Entry 1E79 (X-ray diffraction, 2.40 A resolution); this record covers chains H and I of the 9 polymer chains in the assembly.

== Chain H ==
Molecule: ATP synthase delta chain
From: Bos taurus
Notes: EC 3.6.1.34
UniProt: P05630 (ATPD_BOVIN); residues 1-146 here correspond to UniProt positions 23-168 (UniProt number = residue number + 22)
Amino-acid sequence (146 residues; each row starts with the number of its first residue):
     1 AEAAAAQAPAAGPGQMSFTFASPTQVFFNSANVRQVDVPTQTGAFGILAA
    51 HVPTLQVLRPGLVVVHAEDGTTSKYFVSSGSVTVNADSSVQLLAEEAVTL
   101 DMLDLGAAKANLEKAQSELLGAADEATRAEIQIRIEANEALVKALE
Unresolved in the structure: 1-14, 146
Curated features (UniProtKB/Swiss-Prot):
  - modified residue (N6-acetyllysine): K114, K143

== Chain I ==
Molecule: ATP synthase epsilon chain
From: Bos taurus
Notes: EC 3.6.1.34
UniProt: P05632 (ATPE_BOVIN); residue numbers follow UniProt; this construct covers 1-50
Amino-acid sequence (50 residues; each row starts with the number of its first residue):
     1 VAYWRQAGLSYIRYSQICAKAVRDALKTEFKANAMKTSGSTIKIVKVKKE
Unresolved in the structure: 48-50

== How chain H and chain I interact ==
Residue-residue contacts - 51 pairs, chain H then chain I:
  T24(H) with T37(I)
  Q41(H) with W4(I); Y14(I)
  V57(H) with Y11(I)
  L58(H) with Y11(I), hydrogen bond (backbone-side chain)
  R59(H) with Y14(I)
  P60(H) with Y14(I); C18(I), hydrophobic
  F76(H) with V22(I), hydrophobic
  S78(H) with C18(I); A19(I), hydrogen bond (side chain-backbone); V22(I)
  S79(H) with Y11(I); S15(I), hydrogen bond; C18(I)
  G80(H) with Y11(I), hydrogen bond (backbone-side chain)
  E95(H) with S15(I), hydrogen bond; Q16(I); A19(I); R23(I), salt bridge
  E96(H) with A19(I); R23(I), salt bridge
  V98(H) with V22(I), hydrophobic
  D101(H) with K27(I), hydrogen bond (backbone-side chain)
  M102(H) with L26(I); K27(I); F30(I), hydrophobic
  L103(H) with V22(I); A25(I); L26(I), hydrophobic; K27(I)
  D104(H) with A25(I), hydrogen bond (backbone-backbone); L26(I)
  E125(H) with Q6(I); A7(I)
  A126(H) with A7(I)
  A129(H) with L9(I), hydrophobic
  E130(H) with L9(I); R13(I), salt bridge
  Q132(H) with Y3(I)
  I133(H) with Y3(I); W4(I), hydrophobic; L9(I), hydrophobic; Y14(I), hydrophobic; I17(I), hydrophobic; C18(I), hydrophobic
  R134(H) with I17(I)
  E136(H) with Y3(I), hydrogen bond; Y14(I), hydrogen bond
  A137(H) with A21(I), hydrophobic
  L141(H) with A25(I), hydrophobic
Also at the interface, not in a pair above, chain H (30 interface residues in all): A107, N111, N138
Also at the interface, not in a pair above, chain I (23 interface residues in all): I12, D24

== Overview ==
30 residues of chain H face 23 of chain I across their interface; the contacts include 9 hydrogen bonds and 3
salt bridges. Polar pairs include E95(H)-R23(I), E96(H)-R23(I) and E130(H)-R13(I).
Here chain H is ATP synthase delta chain and chain I is ATP synthase epsilon chain, both from Bos taurus.
Entry 1E79 (Bovine F1-ATPase inhibited by DCCD (dicyclohexylcarbodiimide)) was determined by X-ray
diffraction.
